Entry 6RH3 (electron microscopy, 3.60 A resolution); this record covers chains D and R of the 8 polymer chains in the assembly.

== Chain D ==
Protein: DNA-directed RNA polymerase subunit beta'
From: Escherichia coli K-12
Notes: EC 2.7.7.6
UniProt: P0A8T7 (RPOC_ECOLI); numbering as in UniProt (aligned over 1-1407)
Amino-acid sequence (1407 residues; row label = number of the first residue in the row):
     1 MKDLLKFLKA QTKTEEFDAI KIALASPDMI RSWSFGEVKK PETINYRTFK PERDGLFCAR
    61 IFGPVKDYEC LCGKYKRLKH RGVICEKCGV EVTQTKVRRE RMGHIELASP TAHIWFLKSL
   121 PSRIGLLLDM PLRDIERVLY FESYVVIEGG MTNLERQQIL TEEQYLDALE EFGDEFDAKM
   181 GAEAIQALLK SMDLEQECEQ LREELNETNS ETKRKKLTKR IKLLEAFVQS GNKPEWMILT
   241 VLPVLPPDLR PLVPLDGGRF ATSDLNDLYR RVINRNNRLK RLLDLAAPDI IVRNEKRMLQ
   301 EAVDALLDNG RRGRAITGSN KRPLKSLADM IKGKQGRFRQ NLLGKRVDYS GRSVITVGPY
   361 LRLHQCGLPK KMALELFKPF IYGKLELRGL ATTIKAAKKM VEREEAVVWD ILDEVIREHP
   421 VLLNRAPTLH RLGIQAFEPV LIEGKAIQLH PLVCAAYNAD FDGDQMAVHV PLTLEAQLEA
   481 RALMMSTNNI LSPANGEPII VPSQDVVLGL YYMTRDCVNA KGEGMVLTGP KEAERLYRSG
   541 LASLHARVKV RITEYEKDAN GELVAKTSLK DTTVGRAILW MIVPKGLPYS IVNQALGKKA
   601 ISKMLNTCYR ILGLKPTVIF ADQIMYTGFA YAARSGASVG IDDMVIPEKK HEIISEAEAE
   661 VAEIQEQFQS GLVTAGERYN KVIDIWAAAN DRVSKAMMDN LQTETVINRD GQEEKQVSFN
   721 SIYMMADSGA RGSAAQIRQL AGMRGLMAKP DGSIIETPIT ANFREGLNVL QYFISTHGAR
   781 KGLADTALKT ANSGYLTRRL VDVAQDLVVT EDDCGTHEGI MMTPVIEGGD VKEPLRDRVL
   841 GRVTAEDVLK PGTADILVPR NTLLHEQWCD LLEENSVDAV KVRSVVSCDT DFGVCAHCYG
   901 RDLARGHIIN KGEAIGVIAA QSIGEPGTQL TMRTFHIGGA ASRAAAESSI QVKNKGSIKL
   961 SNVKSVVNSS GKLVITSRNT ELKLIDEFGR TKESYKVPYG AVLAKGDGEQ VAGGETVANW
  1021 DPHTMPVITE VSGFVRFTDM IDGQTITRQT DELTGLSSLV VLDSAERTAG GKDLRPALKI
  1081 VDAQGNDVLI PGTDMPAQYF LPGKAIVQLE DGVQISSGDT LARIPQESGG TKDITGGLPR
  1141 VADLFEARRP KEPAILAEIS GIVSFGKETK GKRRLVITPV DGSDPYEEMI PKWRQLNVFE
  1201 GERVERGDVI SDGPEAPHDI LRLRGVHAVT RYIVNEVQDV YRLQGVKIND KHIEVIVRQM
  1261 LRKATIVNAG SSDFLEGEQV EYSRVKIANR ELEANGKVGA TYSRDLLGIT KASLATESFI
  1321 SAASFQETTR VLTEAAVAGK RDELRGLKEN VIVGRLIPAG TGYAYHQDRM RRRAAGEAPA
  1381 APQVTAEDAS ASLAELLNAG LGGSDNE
Not modelled in the structure: 1-15, 1374-1407
Swiss-Prot annotation at these positions:
  - binding site (Zn(2+)): Cys70, Cys72, Cys85, Cys88, Cys814, Cys888, Cys895, Cys898
  - binding site (Mg(2+)): Asp460, Asp462, Asp464
  - modified residue: Lys983 (N6-acetyllysine)
  - mutagenesis: Gln504 (Q504P: Resistant to antibiotics salinamide A and B), Asn690 (N690D: Resistant to antibiotics salinamide A and B), Met697 (M697V: Resistant to antibiotics salinamide A and B), Ala735 (A735T: Resistant to antibiotics salinamide A and B), Arg738 (R738C/H/P/S: Resistant to antibiotics salinamide A and B), Ala748 (A748E: Resistant to antibiotics salinamide A and B), Pro758 (P758S/T: Resistant to antibiotics salinamide A and B), Phe763 (F763C: Resistant to antibiotics salinamide A and B), Ser775 (S775A: Resistant to antibiotics salinamide A and B), Ala779 (A779T/V: Resistant to antibiotics salinamide A and B), Arg780 (R780C: Resistant to antibiotics salinamide A and B), Gly782 (G782A/C: Resistant to antibiotics salinamide A and B), 1 further mutagenesis entry in UniProt
Metal / ion sites: Zn2+ site 1: Cys70, Cys72, Cys85, Cys88; Mg2+: Asp460, Asp462 (together with CTP); Zn2+ site 2: Cys814, Cys888, Cys895, Cys898
Residues lining bound ligands: CTP (cytidine-5'-triphosphate): Arg425, Pro427, Asn458, Asp460, Asp462, Gln929, Met932, Phe935, His936

== Chain R ==
Molecule: 14-nt RNA strand
Sequence (14 nucleotides; row label = number of the first residue in the row):
     1 UCAGGCGAUG UGUX
Not modelled in the structure: 1-4
Modified positions: KAK (3'-deoxy-guanosine-5'-monophosphate) at position 14

== Interface between chain D and chain R ==
Residue-residue contacts (9; chain D residue first):
  Val253(D) - C6(R)  sugar contact
  Arg322(D) - A8(R)  hydrogen bond to the sugar
  Arg322(D) - U9(R)  salt bridge to the phosphate
  Lys325(D) - G7(R)  phosphate contact
  Lys325(D) - A8(R)  salt bridge to the phosphate
  Gln335(D) - A8(R)  phosphate contact
  Arg425(D) - KAK_14(R)  hydrogen bond to the sugar
  Pro427(D) - KAK_14(R)  base contact
  Asp464(D) - KAK_14(R)  hydrogen bond to the sugar
Also at the interface, not in a pair above, chain D (10 interface residues in all): Ala426, Asp462, Gly463

== Summary ==
10 residues of chain D face 5 of chain R across their interface, with 3 hydrogen bonds and 2 salt bridges.
Among the polar pairs are Arg322(D)-A8(R), Arg425(D)-KAK_14(R) and Asp464(D)-KAK_14(R). Ligands of chain D:
CTP.
Chain D is DNA-directed RNA polymerase subunit beta' (Escherichia coli K-12) and chain R is a 14-nt RNA
strand; the structure, Cryo-EM structure of E. coli RNA polymerase elongation complex bound to CTP substrate,
was determined by electron microscopy (same publication as 6RI7, 6RI9, 6RIN and 6RIP).
